Entry 1XQP (X-ray diffraction, 1.69 A resolution); this record covers chain A.

[Chain A]
Name: 8-oxoguanine DNA glycosylase
Source organism: Pyrobaculum aerophilum
UniProt: Q8ZVK6 (Q8ZVK6_PYRAE); numbering as in UniProt (aligned over 1-256)
Sequence (256 residues; numbered 1 to 256; the number before each row is that of its first residue):
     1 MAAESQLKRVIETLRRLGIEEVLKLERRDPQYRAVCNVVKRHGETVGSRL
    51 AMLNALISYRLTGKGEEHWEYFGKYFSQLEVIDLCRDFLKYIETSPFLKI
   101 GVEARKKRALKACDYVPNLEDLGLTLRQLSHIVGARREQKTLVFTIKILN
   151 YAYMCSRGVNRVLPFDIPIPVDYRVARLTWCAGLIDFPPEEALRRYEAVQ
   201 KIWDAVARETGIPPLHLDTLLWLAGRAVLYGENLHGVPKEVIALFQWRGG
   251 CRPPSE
Not modelled in the structure: 1-2, 255-256
Disulfides: Cys36-Cys155, Cys85-Cys113, Cys181-Cys251
Small-molecule neighbours:
  - 2'-deoxy-8-oxoguanosine (8HG), molecule 1: Gln31, Ser58, Tyr59, Leu61, Gly65, His68, Trp69, Lys140, Thr141, Phe144, Lys147, Pro170, Asp172, Val175, Asp218, Trp222
  - 2'-deoxy-8-oxoguanosine (8HG), molecule 2: Asp83, Cys85, Arg86, Leu89, Glu93, Lys106, Leu110
Swiss-Prot annotation at these positions:
  - active site: Lys140 (Schiff-base intermediate with DNA), Asp172
  - binding site (8-oxoguanine): Gln31, Ser58, Trp69, Phe144, Pro170, Asp218, Trp222
  - mutagenesis: Lys140 (K140Q: Loss of activity), Lys147 (K147Q: Great decrease in activity and thermostability), Asp166 (D166N: No effect), Asp172 (D172N: Loss of activity)
What the authors report for this chain:
  - catalytic residues: Lys140, Asp172
  - binding site for 2'-deoxy-8-oxoguanosine: Asp29, Gln31, Trp69, Phe144, Lys147, Asp218, Trp222
  - specificity-determining residues: Gln31, Trp69
  - mutagenesis - K147Q: decreased catalytic activity (citing earlier work)
  - mutagenesis - K147Q: decreased stability (citing earlier work)
  - conformationally variable residues (loop rearrangement, side-chain flip): Leu61 to Lys64, Glu66, Arg174, Trp222, Arg226, Glu232 to His235
  - contacts within the chain: Glu66-Arg174 (salt bridge), Asp172-Trp222 (hydrogen bond)

[Overview]
Chain A binds 2'-deoxy-8-oxoguanosine. UniProt lists active-site residues Lys140 and Asp172, 7 residues
binding 8-oxoguanine and 4 mutagenesis sites. The paper reports catalytic residues Lys140 and Asp172; K147Q
reduces catalytic activity.
Chain A is 8-oxoguanine DNA glycosylase (Pyrobaculum aerophilum); the structure, Crystal structure of
8-oxoguanosine complexed Pa-AGOG, 8-oxoguanine DNA glycosylase from Pyrobaculum aerophilum, was determined by
X-ray diffraction (same publication as 1XQO).
